PDB entry 8HM0 | electron microscopy, 3.10 A resolution | chains A and B of the 3 polymer chains in the assembly

[Chain A]
Molecule: DNA polymerase
From: Monkeypox virus
Notes: EC 2.7.7.7
Reference sequence: A0A2L0AR76 (A0A2L0AR76_MONPV); numbering as in UniProt (aligned over 1-1006)
Sequence (1006 residues; numbered 1 to 1006; the number before each row is that of its first residue):
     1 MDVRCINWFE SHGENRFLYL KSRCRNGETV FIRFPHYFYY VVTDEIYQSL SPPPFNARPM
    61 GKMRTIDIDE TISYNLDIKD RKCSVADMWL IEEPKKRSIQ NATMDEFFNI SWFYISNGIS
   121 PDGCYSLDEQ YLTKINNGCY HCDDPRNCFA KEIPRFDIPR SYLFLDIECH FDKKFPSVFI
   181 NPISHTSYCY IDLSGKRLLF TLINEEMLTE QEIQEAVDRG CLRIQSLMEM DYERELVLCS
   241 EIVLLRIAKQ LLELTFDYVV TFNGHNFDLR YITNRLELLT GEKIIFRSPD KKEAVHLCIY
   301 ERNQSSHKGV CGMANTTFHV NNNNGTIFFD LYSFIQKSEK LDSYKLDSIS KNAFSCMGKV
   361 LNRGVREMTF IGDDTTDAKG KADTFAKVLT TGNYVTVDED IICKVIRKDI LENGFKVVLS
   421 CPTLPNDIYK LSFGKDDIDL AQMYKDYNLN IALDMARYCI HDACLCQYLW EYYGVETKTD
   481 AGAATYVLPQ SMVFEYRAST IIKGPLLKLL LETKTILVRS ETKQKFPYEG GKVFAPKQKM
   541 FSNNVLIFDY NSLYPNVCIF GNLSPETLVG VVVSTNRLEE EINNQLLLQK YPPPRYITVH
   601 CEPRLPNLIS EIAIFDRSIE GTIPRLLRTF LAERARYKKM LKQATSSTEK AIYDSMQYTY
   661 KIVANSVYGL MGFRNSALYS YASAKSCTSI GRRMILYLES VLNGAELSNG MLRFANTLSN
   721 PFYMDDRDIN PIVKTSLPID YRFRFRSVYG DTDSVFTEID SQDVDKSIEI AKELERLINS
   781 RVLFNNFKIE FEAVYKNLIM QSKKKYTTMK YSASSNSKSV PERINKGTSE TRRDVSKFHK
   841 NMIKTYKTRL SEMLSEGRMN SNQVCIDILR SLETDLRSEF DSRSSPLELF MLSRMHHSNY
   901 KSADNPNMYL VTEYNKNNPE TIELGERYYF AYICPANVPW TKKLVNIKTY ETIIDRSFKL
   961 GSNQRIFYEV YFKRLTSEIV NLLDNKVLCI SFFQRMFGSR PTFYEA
Not modelled in the structure: 536-544, 894-930, 940-956, 999-1006
Sequence notes: conflict Phe108 (Leu in A0A2L0AR76)
What the authors report for this chain:
  - catalytic residues: Glu168 (citing earlier work)

[Chain B]
Molecule: E4R
From: Monkeypox virus
Notes: EC 3.2.2.27
Reference sequence: Q5IXS4 (Q5IXS4_MONPV); residues 1-218 here = UniProt positions 1-218
Sequence (218 residues; row label = number of the first residue in the row):
     1 MNSVTISHAP YTITYHDDWE PVMSQLVEFY NEVASWLLRD ETSPIPDKFF IQLKQPLRNK
    61 RVCVCGIDPY PKDGTGVPFE SPNFTKKSIK EIASSISRLT GVIDYKGYNL NIIDGVIPWN
   121 YYLSCKLGET KSHAIYWDKI SKLLLQHITK HVSVLYCLGK TDFSNIRAKL ESPVTTIVGY
   181 HPAARDHQFE KDRSFEIINV LLELDNKTPI NWAQGFIY
Not modelled in the structure: 1-2

[How chain A and chain B interact]
Pairs across the interface (10):
  Phe179(A) with Glu32(B); Val33(B), hydrophobic; Trp36(B); Ile135(B)
  Leu278(A) with Trp36(B); Arg39(B), hydrogen bond (backbone-side chain); Ile135(B), hydrophobic; Tyr136(B), hydrophobic
  Asn303(A) with Asn165(B)
  Val310(A) with Pro173(B), hydrophobic
Other interface residues (no listed pair), chain A (7 interface residues in all): Asn274, Glu277, Glu301
Other interface residues (no listed pair), chain B (9 interface residues in all): Ala168

[In short]
7 residues of chain A and 9 residues of chain B are in contact, with 1 hydrogen bond. The hydrogen-bonded pair
is Leu278(A)-Arg39(B). From the paper: the catalytic residue Glu168(A).
Here chain A is DNA polymerase and chain B is E4R, both from Monkeypox virus. Entry 8HM0 (F8-A22-E4 complex of
MPXV in trimeric form) was determined by electron microscopy (same publication as 8HLZ).
